5L38 - chains B and C of the 6 polymer chains in the assembly; structure by X-ray diffraction, 2.20 A resolution.

Chain B (and C):
Name: MSM0272 - RMM microcompartment shell protein
Source organism: Mycobacterium smegmatis (strain ATCC 700084 / mc(2)155)
Notes: chain C of this document is another copy of the same molecule, construct and numbering; everything in this record applies to it too
UniProtKB: A0QP49 (A0QP49_MYCS2); residues 1-93 here = UniProt positions 1-93
Sequence (101 residues; row label = number of the first residue in the row):
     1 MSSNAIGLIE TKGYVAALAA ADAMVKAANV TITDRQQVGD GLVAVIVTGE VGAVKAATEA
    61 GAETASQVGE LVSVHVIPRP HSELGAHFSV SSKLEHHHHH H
Unresolved in the structure: 1-2, 89-101 (chain C: 1, 92-101)
Construct notes: expression tag (94-101)
Bound ions: Na+: N29 (shared with 2 residues of chain I)
Reported in the primary citation:
  - conformationally variable residues (order/disorder transition): F88, S89 to K93

Interface between chain B and chain C:
Residue-residue contacts - 47 pairs, chain B then chain C:
  K12(B) - D40(C)  salt bridge
  K12(B) - L42(C)
  G13(B) - E10(C)
  G13(B) - L42(C)
  Y14(B) - E10(C)  hydrogen bond (backbone-side chain)
  Y14(B) - D34(C)
  Y14(B) - Q36(C)
  Y14(B) - V38(C)
  Y14(B) - A44(C)  hydrophobic
  Y14(B) - I46(C)  hydrophobic
  Y14(B) - F88(C)
  V15(B) - L8(C)  hydrophobic
  V15(B) - E10(C)  hydrogen bond (backbone-side chain)
  V15(B) - S73(C)
  L18(B) - L8(C)  hydrophobic
  L18(B) - L84(C)  hydrophobic
  L18(B) - F88(C)  hydrophobic
  L18(B) - V90(C)  hydrophobic
  A19(B) - H75(C)
  A21(B) - F88(C)  hydrophobic
  D22(B) - I77(C)
  D22(B) - P80(C)
  D22(B) - H81(C)  hydrogen bond (side chain-backbone)
  D22(B) - L84(C)
  V25(B) - H81(C)
  K26(B) - R79(C)  hydrogen bond (side chain-backbone)
  K26(B) - P80(C)
  K26(B) - H81(C)
  I32(B) - H87(C)
  T33(B) - H87(C)
  D34(B) - H87(C)
  R35(B) - Q36(C)  hydrogen bond
  R35(B) - H87(C)  hydrogen bond (side chain-backbone)
  R35(B) - F88(C)
  Q37(B) - V38(C)
  G39(B) - V38(C)
  D40(B) - V38(C)
  D40(B) - G39(C)
  D40(B) - D40(C)
  G41(B) - V38(C)  hydrogen bond (backbone-backbone)
  G41(B) - G39(C)  hydrogen bond (backbone-backbone)
  G41(B) - D40(C)
  G41(B) - L42(C)
  V43(B) - V38(C)  hydrophobic
  V68(B) - S73(C)  hydrogen bond (backbone-side chain)
  V68(B) - H75(C)
  G69(B) - S73(C)
Also at the interface, not in a pair above, chain B (25 interface residues in all): A16, V30, L42, V45
Also at the interface, not in a pair above, chain C (23 interface residues in all): I9, V72, E83

In short:
25 residues of chain B face 23 of chain C across their interface; the contacts include 9 hydrogen bonds and 1
salt bridge. Among the polar pairs are K12(B)-D40(C), Y14(B)-E10(C) and V15(B)-E10(C). The paper reports
conformational variability at F88(B) and S89(B).
Chain B and chain C are both MSM0272 - RMM microcompartment shell protein (Mycobacterium smegmatis (strain
ATCC 700084 / mc(2)155)); the structure, The structure of the hexagonal shell protein MSM0272 from the RMM
microcompartment, was determined by X-ray diffraction together with 5L37, 5L39 and 5SUH from the same study.
